PDB entry 1YSB | X-ray diffraction, 1.70 A resolution | chains A and B

[Chain A]
Molecule: Cytosine deaminase
Source organism: Saccharomyces cerevisiae
Notes: EC 3.5.4.1
Reference sequence: Q12178 (FCY1_YEAST); numbering as in UniProt (aligned over 1-158)
Sequence (161 residues; numbered -2 to 158; the number before each row is that of its first residue; numbers below 1 keep their minus sign (Gly-2 is residue -2)):
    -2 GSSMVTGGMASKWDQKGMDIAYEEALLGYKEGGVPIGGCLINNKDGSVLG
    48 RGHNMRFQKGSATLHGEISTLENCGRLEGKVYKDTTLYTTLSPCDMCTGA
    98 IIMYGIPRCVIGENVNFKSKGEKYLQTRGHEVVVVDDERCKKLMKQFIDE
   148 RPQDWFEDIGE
Disordered / not traced: -2 to 2
Construct notes: cloning artifact (-2 to 0); engineered mutation Leu23 (Ala in Q12178), Ile108 (Val in Q12178), Leu140 (Ile in Q12178)
Ion coordination: Zn2+: His62, Cys91, Cys94
Curated features (UniProtKB/Swiss-Prot):
  - active site: Glu64 (Proton donor)
  - binding site (substrate): Asn51, Asp155
  - binding site (Zn(2+)): His62, Cys91, Cys94
Reported in the primary citation:
  - mutagenesis - A23L, A23L/V108I/I140L, A23L/I140L, V108I, I140L: increased stability
  - mutagenesis - A23L/V108I/I140L, A23L/I140L: unchanged catalytic activity

[Chain B]
Molecule: Cytosine deaminase
Source organism: Saccharomyces cerevisiae
Notes: EC 3.5.4.1
Reference sequence: Q12178 (FCY1_YEAST); residues 201-358 here correspond to UniProt positions 1-158 (UniProt number = residue number - 200)
Sequence (161 residues; row label = number of the first residue in the row):
   198 GSSMVTGGMASKWDQKGMDIAYEEALLGYKEGGVPIGGCLINNKDGSVLG
   248 RGHNMRFQKGSATLHGEISTLENCGRLEGKVYKDTTLYTTLSPCDMCTGA
   298 IIMYGIPRCVIGENVNFKSKGEKYLQTRGHEVVVVDDERCKKLMKQFIDE
   348 RPQDWFEDIGE
Construct notes: cloning artifact (198-200); engineered mutation Leu223 (Ala23 in Q12178), Ile308 (Val108 in Q12178), Leu340 (Ile140 in Q12178)
Ion coordination: Zn2+: His262, Cys291, Cys294; Ca2+: Gly326, Asp346
Curated features (UniProtKB/Swiss-Prot):
  - active site: Glu264 (Proton donor)
  - binding site (substrate): Asn251, Asp355
  - binding site (Zn(2+)): His262, Cys291, Cys294

[How chain A and chain B interact]
Pairs across the interface (56):
  Arg53(A) - Arg273(B)
  Arg53(A) - Tyr301(B)  hydrogen bond
  Phe54(A) - Arg273(B)
  Gly57(A) - Arg273(B)
  Ser58(A) - Glu269(B)  hydrogen bond
  Ala59(A) - Leu268(B)
  Ala59(A) - Glu269(B)  hydrogen bond (backbone-side chain)
  Ala59(A) - Gly272(B)
  Ala59(A) - Tyr279(B)
  Ala59(A) - Tyr301(B)  hydrogen bond (backbone-side chain)
  Thr60(A) - Ile265(B)
  Thr60(A) - Leu268(B)
  Thr60(A) - Glu269(B)  hydrogen bond
  His62(A) - Met300(B)
  Ile65(A) - Thr260(B)
  Leu68(A) - Ala259(B)
  Leu68(A) - Thr260(B)
  Glu69(A) - Ser258(B)  hydrogen bond
  Glu69(A) - Ala259(B)  hydrogen bond (side chain-backbone)
  Glu69(A) - Thr260(B)  hydrogen bond
  Gly72(A) - Ala259(B)
  Arg73(A) - Arg253(B)
  Arg73(A) - Phe254(B)
  Arg73(A) - Gly257(B)
  Arg73(A) - Glu354(B)  salt bridge
  Leu74(A) - Glu354(B)
  Gly76(A) - Gly357(B)
  Gly76(A) - Glu358(B)
  Tyr79(A) - Ala259(B)
  Lys80(A) - Gly357(B)  hydrogen bond (side chain-backbone)
  Cys91(A) - Met300(B)  hydrophobic
  Asp92(A) - Gly296(B)
  Asp92(A) - Ile299(B)
  Asp92(A) - Arg325(B)  salt bridge
  Met93(A) - Gly296(B)  hydrogen bond (backbone-backbone)
  Met93(A) - Ala297(B)  hydrophobic
  Gly96(A) - Asp292(B)
  Gly96(A) - Met293(B)  hydrogen bond (backbone-backbone)
  Ala97(A) - Met293(B)
  Ile99(A) - Asp292(B)
  Met100(A) - His262(B)
  Met100(A) - Cys291(B)  hydrophobic
  Met100(A) - Ile356(B)
  Tyr101(A) - Arg253(B)  hydrogen bond
  Tyr101(A) - Ala259(B)  hydrogen bond (side chain-backbone)
  Tyr101(A) - Gly357(B)
  Lys117(A) - Arg325(B)
  Tyr121(A) - Tyr321(B)  hydrophobic
  Arg125(A) - Asp292(B)  salt bridge
  Arg125(A) - Lys317(B)
  Glu154(A) - Arg273(B)  salt bridge
  Glu154(A) - Leu274(B)
  Ile156(A) - Met300(B)
  Gly157(A) - Gly276(B)
  Gly157(A) - Lys280(B)  hydrogen bond (backbone-side chain)
  Gly157(A) - Tyr301(B)
Other interface residues (no listed pair), chain A (34 interface residues in all): Leu61, Lys77, Asp155, Glu158
Other interface residues (no listed pair), chain B (33 interface residues in all): Leu261, Asp355

[In short]
34 residues of chain A face 33 of chain B across their interface, with 14 hydrogen bonds and 4 salt bridges.
Among the polar pairs are Arg73(A)-Glu354(B), Asp92(A)-Arg325(B) and Arg125(A)-Asp292(B). The paper reports
that A23L, A23L/V108I/I140L and A23L/I140L of chain A, among others, increase stability; A23L/V108I/I140L and
A23L/I140L of chain A leave catalytic activity unchanged.
Chain A and chain B are both Cytosine deaminase (Saccharomyces cerevisiae); the structure, Yeast Cytosine
Deaminase Triple Mutant, was determined by X-ray diffraction together with 1YSD from the same study.
